Entry 7RE3 (electron microscopy, 3.33 A resolution); this record covers chains A and G of the 16 polymer chains in the assembly.

== Chain A (and G) ==
Protein: RNA-directed RNA polymerase
From: Severe acute respiratory syndrome coronavirus 2
Notes: EC 2.7.7.48; chain G of this document is another copy of the same molecule, construct and numbering; everything in this record applies to it too
UniProt: P0DTD1 (R1AB_SARS2); residues 1-932 here correspond to UniProt positions 4393-5324 (UniProt number = residue number + 4392)
Sequence (932 residues; each row starts with the number of its first residue):
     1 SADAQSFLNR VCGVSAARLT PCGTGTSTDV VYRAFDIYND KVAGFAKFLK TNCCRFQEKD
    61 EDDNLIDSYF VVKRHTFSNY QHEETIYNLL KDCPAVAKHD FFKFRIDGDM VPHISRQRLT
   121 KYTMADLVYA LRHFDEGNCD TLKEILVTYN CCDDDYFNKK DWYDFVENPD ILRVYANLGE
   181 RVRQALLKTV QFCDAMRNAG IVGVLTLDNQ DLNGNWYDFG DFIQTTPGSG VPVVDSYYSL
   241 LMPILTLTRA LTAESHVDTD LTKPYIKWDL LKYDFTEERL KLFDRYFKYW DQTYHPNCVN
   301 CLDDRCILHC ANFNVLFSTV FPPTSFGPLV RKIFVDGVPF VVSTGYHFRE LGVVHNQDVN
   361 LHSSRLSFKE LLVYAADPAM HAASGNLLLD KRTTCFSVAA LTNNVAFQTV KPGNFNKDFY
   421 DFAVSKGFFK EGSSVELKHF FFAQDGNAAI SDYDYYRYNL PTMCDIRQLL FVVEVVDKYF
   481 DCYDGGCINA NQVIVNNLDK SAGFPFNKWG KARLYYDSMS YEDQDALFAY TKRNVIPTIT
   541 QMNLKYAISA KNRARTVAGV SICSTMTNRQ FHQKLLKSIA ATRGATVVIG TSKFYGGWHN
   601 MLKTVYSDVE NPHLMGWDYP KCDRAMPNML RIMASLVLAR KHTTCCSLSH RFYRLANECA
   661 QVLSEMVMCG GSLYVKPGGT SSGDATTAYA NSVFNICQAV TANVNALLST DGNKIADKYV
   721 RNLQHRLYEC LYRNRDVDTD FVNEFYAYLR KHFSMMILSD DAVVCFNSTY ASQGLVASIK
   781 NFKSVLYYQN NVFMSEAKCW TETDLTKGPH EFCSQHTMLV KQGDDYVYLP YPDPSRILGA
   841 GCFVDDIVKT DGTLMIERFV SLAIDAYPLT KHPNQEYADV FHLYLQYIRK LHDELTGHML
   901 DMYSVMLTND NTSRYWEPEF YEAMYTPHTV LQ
Not modelled in the structure: 1-2, 930-932
Metal / ion sites: Mg2+: Asn-209, Asp-218 (together with ADP); Zn2+ site 1: His-295, Cys-301, Cys-306, Cys-310; Zn2+ site 2: Cys-487, His-642, Cys-645, Cys-646
Ligand contacts:
  - chapso (1N7): Tyr-903, Ser-904, Val-905
  - ADP (adenosine-5'-diphosphate): Phe-35, Lys-50, Asn-52, Cys-53, Lys-73, His-75, Asn-79, Arg-116, Asp-208, Asn-209, Tyr-217, Asp-218, Gly-220, Asp-221

== How chain A and chain G interact ==
Contacting residue pairs (14):
  Arg-197(A) with His-362(G), hydrogen bond
  Asn-198(A) with Lys-332(G)
  Thr-226(A) with Gly-337(G)
  Pro-227(A) with Phe-334(G); Gly-337(G)
  Gly-228(A) with Phe-334(G); His-362(G)
  Lys-332(A) with Asn-198(G)
  Phe-334(A) with Pro-227(G); Gly-228(G)
  Gly-337(A) with Thr-226(G); Pro-227(G)
  His-362(A) with Arg-197(G), hydrogen bond; Gly-228(G)
Also at the interface, not in a pair above, chain A (10 interface residues in all): Ser-229
Also at the interface, not in a pair above, chain G (10 interface residues in all): Ser-229

== In short ==
Chain A and chain G each contribute 10 residues to their interface, with 2 hydrogen bonds. The hydrogen-bonded
pair is Arg-197(A)/His-362(G). Bound to chain A: ADP and chapso. The Mg2+ site is built by Asn-209(A) and
Asp-218(A).
Chain A and chain G are both RNA-directed RNA polymerase (Severe acute respiratory syndrome coronavirus 2);
the structure, SARS-CoV-2 replication-transcription complex bound to nsp13 helicase - nsp13(2)-RTC dimer, was
determined by electron microscopy (same publication as 7RDX, 7RDY, 7RDZ, 7RE0, 7RE1 and 7RE2).
